3REK - chains E and J of the 10 polymer chains in the assembly; structure by X-ray diffraction, 2.60 A resolution.

# Chain E
Molecule: Histone H3.2
From: Xenopus laevis
UniProt: P84233 (H32_XENLA); residues 1-135 here correspond to UniProt positions 2-136 (UniProt number = residue number + 1)
Chain sequence (135 residues; each row starts with the number of its first residue):
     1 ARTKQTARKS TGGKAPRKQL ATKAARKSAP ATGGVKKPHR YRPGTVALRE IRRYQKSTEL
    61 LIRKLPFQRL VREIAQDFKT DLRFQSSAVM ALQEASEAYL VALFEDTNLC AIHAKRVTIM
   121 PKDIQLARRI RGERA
Not modelled in the structure: 1-38
Sequence notes: variant Ala102 (Gly103 in P84233)
UniProt features mapped onto this chain:
  - modified residue: Arg2 (Asymmetric dimethylarginine), Thr3 (Phosphothreonine), Lys4 (Allysine), Gln5 (5-glutamyl dopamine), Thr6 (Phosphothreonine), Arg8 (Citrulline), Lys9 (N6,N6,N6-trimethyllysine), Ser10 (ADP-ribosylserine), Thr11 (Phosphothreonine), Lys14 (N6-(2-hydroxyisobutyryl)lysine), Arg17 (Asymmetric dimethylarginine), Lys18 (N6-(2-hydroxyisobutyryl)lysine), Lys23 (N6-(2-hydroxyisobutyryl)lysine), Arg26 (Citrulline), Lys27 (N6,N6,N6-trimethyllysine), Ser28 (ADP-ribosylserine), Lys36 (N6,N6,N6-trimethyllysine), Lys37 (N6-methyllysine), Tyr41 (Phosphotyrosine), Lys56 (N6,N6,N6-trimethyllysine) and 8 more in UniProt
  - lipidation: Cys110 (S-palmitoyl cysteine)

# Chain J
Molecule: 146-nt DNA strand
Sequence (146 nucleotides; each row starts with the number of its first residue; numbers below 1 keep their minus sign (DA-73 is residue -73)):
   -73 ATCTCCAAAT ATCCCTTGCG GATCGTAGAA AAAGTGTGTC AAACTGCGCT ATCAAAGGGA
   -13 AACTTCAACT GAATTCAGTT GAAGTTTCCC TTTGATAGCG CAGTTTGACA CACTTTTTCT
    47 ACGATCCGCA AGGGATATTT GGAGAT
Ion coordination: platinum (II) ion site 1: DG-54, DG-53; platinum (II) ion site 2 near DG-46 (its only coordinating residue here); platinum (II) ion site 3: DG-40, DT-39; platinum (II) ion site 4 near DG-36 (its only coordinating residue here); platinum (II) ion site 5 near DG-28 (its only coordinating residue here); platinum (II) ion site 6 near DG-17 (its only coordinating residue here); platinum (II) ion site 7 near DG-16 (its only coordinating residue here); platinum (II) ion site 8 near DG-15 (its only coordinating residue here); platinum (II) ion site 9 near DA-2 (its only coordinating residue here); platinum (II) ion site 10 near DG7 (its only coordinating residue here); platinum (II) ion site 11: DG24, DC25; platinum (II) ion site 12 near DG58 (its only coordinating residue here); 2 more platinum (II) ion sites not listed

# How chain E and chain J interact
Pairs across the interface - 25 pairs, chain E then chain J:
  His39(E) - DG70(J)  sugar contact
  Arg40(E) - DG70(J)  phosphate contact
  Tyr41(E) - DA69(J)  phosphate contact
  Tyr41(E) - DG70(J)  phosphate contact
  Arg42(E) - DC-5(J)  salt bridge to the phosphate
  Arg42(E) - DG70(J)  hydrogen bond to the phosphate
  Pro43(E) - DA-6(J)  phosphate contact
  Pro43(E) - DC-5(J)  sugar contact
  Thr45(E) - DA69(J)  phosphate contact
  Thr45(E) - DG70(J)  hydrogen bond to the phosphate
  Arg63(E) - DA-14(J)  phosphate contact
  Arg63(E) - DA-13(J)  salt bridge to the phosphate
  Arg72(E) - DA-23(J)  salt bridge to the phosphate
  Arg83(E) - DT-24(J)  sugar contact
  Arg83(E) - DA-23(J)  phosphate contact
  Phe84(E) - DT-24(J)  sugar contact
  Phe84(E) - DA-23(J)  hydrogen bond to the phosphate
  Gln85(E) - DT-24(J)  phosphate contact
  Ser86(E) - DT-24(J)  hydrogen bond to the phosphate
  Arg116(E) - DG-3(J)  phosphate contact
  Val117(E) - DG-3(J)  hydrogen bond to the phosphate
  Thr118(E) - DT-4(J)  hydrogen bond to the phosphate
  Thr118(E) - DG-3(J)  hydrogen bond to the phosphate
  Met120(E) - DG-3(J)  phosphate contact
  Met120(E) - DA-2(J)  phosphate contact
Also at the interface, not in a pair above, chain E (17 interface residues in all): Lys115
Also at the interface, not in a pair above, chain J (12 interface residues in all): DA71

# In short
17 residues of chain E face 12 of chain J across their interface; the contacts include 7 hydrogen bonds and 3
salt bridges. Polar pairs include Arg42(E)-DG70(J), Thr45(E)-DG70(J) and Phe84(E)-DA-23(J). DG-54(J) and
DG-53(J) form the platinum (II) ion site 1.
Here chain E is Histone H3.2 (Xenopus laevis) and chain J is a 146-nt DNA strand. Entry 3REK (2.6 Angstrom
Crystal Structure of the Nucleosome Core Particle Assembled with a 146 bp Alpha-Satellite DNA ...) was
determined by X-ray diffraction (same publication as 3REH, 3REI, 3REJ and 3REL).
